PDB entry 1WOI | X-ray diffraction, 1.85 A resolution | chains B and E of the 6 polymer chains in the assembly

[Chain B (and E)]
Name: agmatinase
Source organism: Deinococcus radiodurans
Notes: EC 3.5.3.11; chain E of this document is another copy of the same molecule, construct and numbering; everything in this record applies to it too
Reference sequence: Q9RZ04 (Q9RZ04_DEIRA); numbering as in UniProt (aligned over 1-304)
Sequence (305 residues; row label = number of the first residue in the row):
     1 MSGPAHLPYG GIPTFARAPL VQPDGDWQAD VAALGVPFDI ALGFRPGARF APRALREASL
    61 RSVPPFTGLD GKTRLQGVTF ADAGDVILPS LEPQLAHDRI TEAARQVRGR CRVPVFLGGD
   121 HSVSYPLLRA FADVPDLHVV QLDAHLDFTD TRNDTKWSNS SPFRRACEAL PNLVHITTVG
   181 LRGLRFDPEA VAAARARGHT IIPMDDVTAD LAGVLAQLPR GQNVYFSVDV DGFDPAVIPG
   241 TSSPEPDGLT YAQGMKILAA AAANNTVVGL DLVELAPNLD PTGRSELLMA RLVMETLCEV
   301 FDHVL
Unresolved in the structure: 1-2
Differences from the reference sequence: cloning artifact (305)
Bound ions: Mn2+ site 1: His121, Asp143, Asp147, Asp229; Mn2+ site 2: Asp143, His145, Asp229, Asp231

[Chain B / chain E interface]
Residue-residue contacts - 36 pairs, chain B then chain E:
  Ile40(B) - Ile40(E)  hydrophobic
  Ile40(B) - Leu91(E)
  Leu42(B) - Arg49(E)
  Phe44(B) - Arg49(E)  hydrogen bond (backbone-side chain)
  Phe44(B) - Phe50(E)
  Pro46(B) - Pro46(E)  hydrophobic
  Pro46(B) - Arg49(E)
  Pro46(B) - Phe50(E)
  Arg49(B) - Leu42(E)
  Arg49(B) - Phe44(E)  hydrogen bond (side chain-backbone)
  Arg49(B) - Pro46(E)
  Phe50(B) - Phe44(E)
  Phe50(B) - Pro46(E)
  Pro89(B) - Asn153(E)
  Pro89(B) - Asp154(E)
  Ser90(B) - Arg152(E)  hydrogen bond
  Ser90(B) - Asn153(E)  hydrogen bond (backbone-backbone)
  Ser90(B) - Thr155(E)
  Leu91(B) - Ile40(E)
  Leu91(B) - Ala41(E)  hydrophobic
  Leu91(B) - Thr155(E)
  Leu91(B) - Trp157(E)  hydrophobic
  Glu92(B) - Asp154(E)
  Glu92(B) - Thr155(E)  hydrogen bond
  Leu95(B) - Asp154(E)
  Arg99(B) - Asp154(E)  salt bridge
  Arg152(B) - Ser90(E)  hydrogen bond
  Asn153(B) - Pro89(E)
  Asn153(B) - Ser90(E)  hydrogen bond (backbone-backbone)
  Asp154(B) - Glu92(E)
  Asp154(B) - Leu95(E)
  Asp154(B) - Arg99(E)  salt bridge
  Thr155(B) - Ser90(E)
  Thr155(B) - Leu91(E)
  Thr155(B) - Glu92(E)  hydrogen bond
  Trp157(B) - Leu91(E)  hydrophobic
Also at the interface, not in a pair above, chain B (22 interface residues in all): Ala41, Gly43, Arg45, Pro93, Ser158
Also at the interface, not in a pair above, chain E (24 interface residues in all): Phe38, Asp39, Arg45, Pro93, Lys156, Ser158

[Summary]
22 residues of chain B face 24 of chain E across their interface, with 8 hydrogen bonds and 2 salt bridges.
Among the polar pairs are Arg99(B)-Asp154(E), Phe44(B)-Arg49(E) and Ser90(B)-Arg152(E). The Mn2+ site 1 is
built by His121(B), Asp143(B), Asp147(B) and Asp229(B).
Both chains are agmatinase (Deinococcus radiodurans). Entry 1WOI (Crystal Structure of Agmatinase Reveals
Structural Conservation and Inhibition Mechanism of the Ureohydrolase Superfamily) was determined by X-ray
diffraction (same publication as 1WOG and 1WOH).
